Entry 5VI5 (X-ray diffraction, 3.20 A resolution); this record covers chains D and E of the 10 polymer chains in the assembly.

# Chain D
Protein: DNA-directed RNA polymerase subunit beta'
From: Mycobacterium smegmatis (strain ATCC 700084 / mc(2)155)
Notes: EC 2.7.7.6
Reference sequence: A0QS66 (RPOC_MYCS2); numbering as in UniProt (aligned over 1-1317)
Chain sequence (1317 residues; numbered 1 to 1317; the number before each row is that of its first residue):
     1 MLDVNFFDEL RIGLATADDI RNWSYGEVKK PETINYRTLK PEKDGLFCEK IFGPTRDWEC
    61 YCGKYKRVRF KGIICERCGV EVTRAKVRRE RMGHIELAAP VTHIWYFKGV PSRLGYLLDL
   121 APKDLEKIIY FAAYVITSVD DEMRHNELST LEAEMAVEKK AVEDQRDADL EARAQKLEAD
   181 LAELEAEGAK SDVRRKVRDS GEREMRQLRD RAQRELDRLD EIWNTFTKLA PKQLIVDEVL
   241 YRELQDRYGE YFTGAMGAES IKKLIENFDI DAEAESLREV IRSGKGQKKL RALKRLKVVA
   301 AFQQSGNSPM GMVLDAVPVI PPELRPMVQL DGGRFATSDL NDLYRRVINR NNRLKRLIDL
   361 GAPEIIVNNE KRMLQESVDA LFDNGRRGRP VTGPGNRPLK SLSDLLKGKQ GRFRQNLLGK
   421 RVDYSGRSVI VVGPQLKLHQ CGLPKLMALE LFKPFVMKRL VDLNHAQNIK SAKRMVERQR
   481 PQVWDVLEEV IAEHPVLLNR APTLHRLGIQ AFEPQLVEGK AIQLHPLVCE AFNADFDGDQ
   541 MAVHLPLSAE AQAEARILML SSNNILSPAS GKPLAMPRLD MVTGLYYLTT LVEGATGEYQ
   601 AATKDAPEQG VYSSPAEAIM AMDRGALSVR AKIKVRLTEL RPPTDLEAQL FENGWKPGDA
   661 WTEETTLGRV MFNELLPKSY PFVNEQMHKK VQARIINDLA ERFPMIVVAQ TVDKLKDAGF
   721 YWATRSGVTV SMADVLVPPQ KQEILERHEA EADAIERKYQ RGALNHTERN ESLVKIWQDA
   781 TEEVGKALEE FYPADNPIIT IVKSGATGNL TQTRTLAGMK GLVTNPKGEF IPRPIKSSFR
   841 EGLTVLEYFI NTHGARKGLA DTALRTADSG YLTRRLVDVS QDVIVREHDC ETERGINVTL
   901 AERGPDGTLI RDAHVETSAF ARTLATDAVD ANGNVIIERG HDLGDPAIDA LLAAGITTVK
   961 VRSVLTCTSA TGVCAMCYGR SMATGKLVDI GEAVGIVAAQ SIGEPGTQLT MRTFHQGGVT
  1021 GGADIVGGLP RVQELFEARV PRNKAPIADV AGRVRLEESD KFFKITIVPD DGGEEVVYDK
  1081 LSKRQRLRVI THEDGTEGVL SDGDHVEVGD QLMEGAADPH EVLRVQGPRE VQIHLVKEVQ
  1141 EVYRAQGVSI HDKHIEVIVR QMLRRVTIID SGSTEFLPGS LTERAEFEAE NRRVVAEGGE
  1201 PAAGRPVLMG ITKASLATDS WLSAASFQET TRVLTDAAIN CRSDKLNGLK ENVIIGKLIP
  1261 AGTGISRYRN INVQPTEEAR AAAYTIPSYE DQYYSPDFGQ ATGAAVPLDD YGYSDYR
Not modelled in the structure: 1-3, 286-288, 760-765, 907-909, 1011-1026, 1090-1097, 1196-1201, 1284-1317
Sequence notes: conflict Glu663 (Ala in A0QS66), Asn1272 (Gln in A0QS66)
Metal / ion sites: Zn2+ site 1: Cys60, Cys62, Cys75, Cys78; Zn2+ site 2: Cys890, Cys967, Cys974, Cys977
UniProt features mapped onto this chain:
  - binding site (Zn(2+)): Cys60, Cys62, Cys75, Cys78, Cys890, Cys967, Cys974, Cys977
  - binding site (Mg(2+)): Asp535, Asp537, Asp539

# Chain E
Protein: DNA-directed RNA polymerase subunit omega
From: Mycobacterium smegmatis (strain ATCC 700084 / mc(2)155)
Notes: EC 2.7.7.6
Reference sequence: A0QWT1 (RPOZ_MYCS2); numbering as in UniProt (aligned over 1-107)
Chain sequence (107 residues; each row starts with the number of its first residue):
     1 MSTPHADAQL NAADDLGIDS SAASAYDTPL GITNPPIDEL LSRASSKYAL VIYAAKRARQ
    61 INDYYNQLGD GILEYVGPLV EPGLQEKPLS IALREIHGDL LEHTEGE
Not modelled in the structure: 1-23, 67-73, 107

# How chain D and chain E interact
Pairs across the interface - 73 pairs, chain D then chain E:
  His439(D) - Leu30(E)
  His439(D) - Gly31(E)
  His439(D) - Ile32(E)
  Arg459(D) - Gln85(E)
  Glu489(D) - Gln85(E)
  Glu493(D) - Gly31(E)
  Glu493(D) - Ile32(E)
  Glu493(D) - Ser90(E)  hydrogen bond
  His494(D) - Lys87(E)
  Glu513(D) - Gly31(E)
  Glu513(D) - Ile32(E)
  Ala549(D) - Ala58(E)  hydrophobic
  Ala549(D) - Arg59(E)
  Ala549(D) - Leu89(E)
  Glu550(D) - Ala55(E)
  Glu550(D) - Arg59(E)  salt bridge
  Gln552(D) - Lys87(E)
  Gln552(D) - Leu89(E)
  Ala553(D) - Val51(E)  hydrophobic
  Ala553(D) - Leu89(E)
  Glu554(D) - Val51(E)
  Arg556(D) - Ile32(E)  hydrogen bond (side chain-backbone)
  Arg556(D) - Asn34(E)
  Arg556(D) - Ser90(E)
  Arg556(D) - Leu93(E)
  Ile557(D) - Lys47(E)
  Leu558(D) - Lys47(E)
  Leu558(D) - Val51(E)  hydrophobic
  Asn563(D) - Ile37(E)
  Pro704(D) - Asp38(E)
  Met705(D) - Asp38(E)  hydrogen bond (backbone-side chain)
  Ile706(D) - Thr33(E)
  Ile706(D) - Pro36(E)  hydrophobic
  Val707(D) - Ala25(E)  hydrophobic
  Gln710(D) - Tyr26(E)  hydrogen bond (side chain-backbone)
  Gln710(D) - Asp27(E)
  Gln710(D) - Pro29(E)
  Lys714(D) - Asp27(E)  salt bridge
  Asp989(D) - Ser46(E)
  Asp989(D) - Lys47(E)  salt bridge
  Asp989(D) - Tyr48(E)
  Gly991(D) - Tyr48(E)
  Glu992(D) - Lys47(E)  salt bridge
  Glu992(D) - Tyr48(E)  hydrogen bond
  Gly1262(D) - Tyr48(E)
  Thr1263(D) - Tyr48(E)
  Thr1263(D) - Ile52(E)
  Arg1267(D) - Glu105(E)  salt bridge
  Arg1267(D) - Gly106(E)
  Tyr1268(D) - Ser46(E)  hydrogen bond
  Tyr1268(D) - Tyr48(E)
  Tyr1268(D) - Ala49(E)
  Tyr1268(D) - Ile52(E)
  Arg1269(D) - Lys56(E)  hydrogen bond (backbone-side chain)
  Asn1270(D) - Lys56(E)
  Ile1271(D) - Ala49(E)
  Ile1271(D) - Lys56(E)  hydrogen bond (backbone-side chain)
  Ile1271(D) - His103(E)
  Ile1271(D) - Thr104(E)
  Ile1271(D) - Glu105(E)
  Asn1272(D) - Glu102(E)
  Asn1272(D) - His103(E)
  Asn1272(D) - Thr104(E)  hydrogen bond (backbone-backbone)
  Val1273(D) - Tyr53(E)  hydrophobic
  Val1273(D) - Arg57(E)
  Val1273(D) - Gln60(E)  hydrogen bond (backbone-side chain)
  Val1273(D) - Glu102(E)
  Gln1274(D) - Glu102(E)  hydrogen bond (backbone-backbone)
  Pro1275(D) - Val76(E)  hydrophobic
  Pro1275(D) - Leu101(E)  hydrophobic
  Thr1276(D) - Leu100(E)
  Thr1276(D) - Glu102(E)
  Ala1279(D) - Leu100(E)
Interface residues without a listed pair, chain D (44 interface residues in all): Ala492, Ser548, Leu560, Thr984, Ser1266, Arg1280, Ala1283
Interface residues without a listed pair, chain E (40 interface residues in all): Ser45, Leu79

# Overview
44 residues of chain D face 40 of chain E across their interface; the contacts include 11 hydrogen bonds and 5
salt bridges. Polar contacts include Glu550(D)-Arg59(E), Lys714(D)-Asp27(E) and Asp989(D)-Lys47(E). UniProt
lists 8 Zn2+-binding residues and 3 Mg2+-binding residues on chain D.
Chain D is DNA-directed RNA polymerase subunit beta' and chain E is DNA-directed RNA polymerase subunit omega,
both from Mycobacterium smegmatis (strain ATCC 700084 / mc(2)155); the structure, Structure of Mycobacterium
smegmatis transcription initiation complex with a full transcription bubble, was determined by X-ray
diffraction (same publication as 5VI8).
